8WO0 - chains B and C of the 10 polymer chains in the assembly; structure by electron microscopy, 8.00 A resolution (low resolution: residue-level contacts below are approximate; hydrogen-bond / salt-bridge calls are withheld).

== Chain B (and C) ==
Protein: Non-structural protein 1
Source organism: Zika virus
Notes: chain C of this document is another copy of the same molecule, construct and numbering; everything in this record applies to it too
UniProt: Q32ZE1 (POLG_ZIKV); residues 1-352 here correspond to UniProt positions 791-1142 (UniProt number = residue number + 790)
Amino-acid sequence (358 residues; row label = number of the first residue in the row):
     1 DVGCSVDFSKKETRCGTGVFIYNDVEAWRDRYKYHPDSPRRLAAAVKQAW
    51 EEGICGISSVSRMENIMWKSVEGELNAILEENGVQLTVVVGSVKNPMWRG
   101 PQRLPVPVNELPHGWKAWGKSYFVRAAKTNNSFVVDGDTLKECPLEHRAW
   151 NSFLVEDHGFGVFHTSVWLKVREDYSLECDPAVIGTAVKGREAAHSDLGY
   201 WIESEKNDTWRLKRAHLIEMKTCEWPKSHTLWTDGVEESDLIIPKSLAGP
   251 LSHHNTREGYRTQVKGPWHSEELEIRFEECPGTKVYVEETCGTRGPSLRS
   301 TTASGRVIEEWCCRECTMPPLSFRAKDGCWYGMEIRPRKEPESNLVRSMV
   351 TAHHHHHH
Unresolved in the structure: 353-358
Differences from the reference sequence: expression tag (353-358)
Cystine bridges: Cys55-Cys143, Cys179-Cys223, Cys280-Cys329, Cys291-Cys312, Cys313-Cys316
Glycans and other covalent adducts: N-acetylglucosamine (NAG) linked to Asn207
Curated features (UniProtKB/Swiss-Prot):
  - site: Ala352 (Cleavage)
  - glycosylation (N-linked (GlcNAc...) asparagine): Asn130, Asn207

== How chain B and chain C interact ==
Disulfides between the chains: Cys4(B)-Cys4(C)
Contacting residue pairs (56):
  Asp1(B) with Ser5(C); Val6(C); Phe8(C)
  Val2(B) with Cys4(C); Ser5(C); Val6(C)
  Gly3(B) with Cys4(C); Ser5(C)
  Cys4(B) with Gly3(C); Cys4(C), disulfide; Cys15(C); Tyr22(C)
  Ser5(B) with Val2(C); Gly3(C); Phe20(C); Tyr22(C)
  Val6(B) with Asp1(C); Val2(C)
  Asp7(B) with Asp1(C)
  Phe8(B) with Val2(C)
  Glu12(B) with Gly161(C); Val162(C)
  Thr13(B) with Val162(C)
  Arg14(B) with Tyr22(C); Val162(C)
  Cys15(B) with Tyr22(C)
  Gly16(B) with Tyr22(C)
  Thr17(B) with Ile21(C); Tyr22(C); Asn23(C)
  Gly18(B) with Ile21(C)
  Val19(B) with Val19(C); Phe20(C); Ile21(C)
  Phe20(B) with Cys4(C); Val19(C); Phe20(C)
  Ile21(B) with Thr17(C); Gly18(C); Val19(C)
  Tyr22(B) with Ser5(C); Arg14(C); Gly16(C); Thr17(C)
  Asn23(B) with Thr17(C)
  Phe160(B) with Lys10(C); Glu12(C)
  Gly161(B) with Glu12(C)
  Thr186(B) with Ala187(C)
  Ala187(B) with Thr186(C)
  Val188(B) with His229(C)
  Lys227(B) with Lys227(C); Thr233(C)
  Ser228(B) with Leu231(C)
  His229(B) with Val188(C)
  Thr233(B) with Lys227(C)
Also at the interface, not in a pair above, chain B (33 interface residues in all): Lys10, Ile184, Lys189, Leu231
Also at the interface, not in a pair above, chain C (31 interface residues in all): Phe160, Lys189, Ser228

== Overview ==
The interface between chain B and chain C involves 33 residues on one side and 31 on the other; the contacts
include 1 disulfide bond. Covalently linked N-acetylglucosamine: at Asn207(B).
Chain B and chain C are both Non-structural protein 1 (Zika virus); the structure, CryoEM structure of ZIKV
rsNS1 filament, was determined by electron microscopy (same publication as 8WN8).
